PDB entry 8SD7 | X-ray diffraction, 1.70 A resolution | chain A

Chain A:
Name: Carbonic anhydrase 2
From: Homo sapiens
Notes: EC 4.2.1.1
UniProtKB: P00918 (CAH2_HUMAN); the author numbering skips numbers that UniProt does not, so the offset changes along the chain: 1-125 = UniProt 1-125; 127-261 = UniProt 126-260
Chain sequence (260 residues; each row starts with the number of its first residue; note: 1 number in that range is skipped by the numbering (no residue carries it; nothing is unmodelled there)):
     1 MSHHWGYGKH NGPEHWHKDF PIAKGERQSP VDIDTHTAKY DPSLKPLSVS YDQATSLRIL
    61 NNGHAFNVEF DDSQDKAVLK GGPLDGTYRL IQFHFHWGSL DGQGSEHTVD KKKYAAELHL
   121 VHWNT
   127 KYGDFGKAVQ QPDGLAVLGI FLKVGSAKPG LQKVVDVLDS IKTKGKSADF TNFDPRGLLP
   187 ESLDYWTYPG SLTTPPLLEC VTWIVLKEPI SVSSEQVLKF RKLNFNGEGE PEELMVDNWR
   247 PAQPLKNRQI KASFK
Disordered / not traced: 1-2
Ion coordination: Zn2+: His94, His96, His119
Swiss-Prot annotation at these positions:
  - active site: His64 (Proton donor/acceptor)
  - binding site (Zn(2+)): His94, His96, His119
  - binding site (substrate): Thr199, Thr200
  - site: Tyr7 (Fine-tunes the proton-transfer properties of H-64), Asn62 (Fine-tunes the proton-transfer properties of H-64), Asn67 (Fine-tunes the proton-transfer properties of H-64), Gln92 (Involved in the binding of some activators, including histamine and L-histidine)
  - modified residue: Ser2 (N-acetylserine), Ser166 (Phosphoserine), Ser173 (Phosphoserine)

Summary:
The Zn2+ site is built by His94, His96 and His119. Curated annotation (UniProt) lists active-site residue
His64, 3 Zn2+-binding residues and substrate-binding residues Thr199 and Thr200.
Chain A is Carbonic anhydrase 2 (Homo sapiens); the structure, Carbonic anhydrase II radiation damage RT
61-90, was determined by X-ray diffraction (same publication as 8SD1, 8SD6, 8SD8, 8SD9 and 8SF1).
